2ZVK - chains A and C of the 6 polymer chains in the assembly; structure by X-ray diffraction, 2.70 A resolution.

# Chain A (and C)
Molecule: Proliferating cell nuclear antigen
From: Homo sapiens
Notes: chain C of this document is another copy of the same molecule, construct and numbering; everything in this record applies to it too
UniProtKB: P12004 (PCNA_HUMAN); numbering as in UniProt (aligned over 1-261)
Sequence (261 residues; each row starts with the number of its first residue):
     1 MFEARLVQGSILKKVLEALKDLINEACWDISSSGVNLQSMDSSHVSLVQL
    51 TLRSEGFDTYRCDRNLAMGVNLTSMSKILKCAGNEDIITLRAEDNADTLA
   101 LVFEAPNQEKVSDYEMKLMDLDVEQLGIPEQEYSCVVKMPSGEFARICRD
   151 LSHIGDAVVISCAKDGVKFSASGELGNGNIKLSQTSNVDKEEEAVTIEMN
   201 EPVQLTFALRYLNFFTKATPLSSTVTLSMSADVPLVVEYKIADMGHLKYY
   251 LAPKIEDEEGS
Unresolved in the structure: 186-194, 256-261 (chain C: 184-193, 258-261)
UniProt features mapped onto this chain:
  - DNA-binding region: Arg61 to Lys80
  - modified residue: Lys14 (N6-acetyllysine), Lys77 (N6-acetyllysine), Lys80 (N6-acetyllysine), Tyr211 (Phosphotyrosine), Lys248 (N6-acetyllysine)
  - cross-link (Glycyl lysine isopeptide (Lys-Gly)): Lys164 (interchain with G-Cter in SUMO2), Lys254 (interchain with G-Cter in SUMO2)
  - natural variant: Ser228 (S228I: In ATLD2)
  - mutagenesis: Lys13 (K13R: Inhibits acetylation, recruitment to DNA damage sites, inducible ubiquitination and protein degradation, DNA replication and repair synthesis efficiencies, but homotrimer formation, nuclear ...), Lys14 (K14R: Inhibits acetylation, recruitment to DNA damage sites, inducible ubiquitination and protein degradation, DNA replication and repair synthesis efficiencies, but homotrimer formation, nuclear ...), Lys20 (K20R: Inhibits acetylation, recruitment to DNA damage sites, inducible ubiquitination and protein degradation, DNA replication and repair synthesis efficiencies, but homotrimer formation, nuclear ...), Met40 (M40A: Complete loss of interaction with UHRF2), Ser43 to Val45 (No effect on POLD3-binding. Impairs binding to ALKBH2), Lys77 (K77A: Inhibits recruitment to DNA damage sites, but nuclear localization is similar as the wild-type; in association with A-80 ...), Lys80 (K80A: Inhibits recruitment to DNA damage sites, but nuclear localization is similar as the wild-type; in association with A-77 ...), Gln125 to Ile128 (Strong decrease in POLD3-binding. Impairs binding to ALKBH2), Ile128 (I128A: Complete loss of interaction with UHRF2), Lys164 (K164R: Abolishes ubiquitination. No effect on interaction with SHPRH), Val188 to Lys190 (No effect on POLD3-binding. No effect on ALKBH2-binding), Tyr211 (Y211F: Alters chromatin-associated PCNA stability and its function in DNA replication and repair), 3 further mutagenesis entries in UniProt

# How chain A and chain C interact
Contacting residue pairs - 28 pairs, chain A then chain C:
  Arg146(A) - Cys81(C)  hydrogen bond (side chain-backbone)
  Arg146(A) - Ala82(C)  hydrogen bond (side chain-backbone)
  Arg146(A) - Gly83(C)
  Arg146(A) - Lys110(C)
  Asp150(A) - Cys81(C)
  Asp150(A) - Tyr114(C)
  Ile154(A) - Tyr114(C)  hydrophobic
  Leu175(A) - Ser74(C)
  Leu175(A) - Lys117(C)
  Gly176(A) - Glu115(C)
  Asn177(A) - Asp113(C)
  Asn177(A) - Tyr114(C)
  Asn177(A) - Glu115(C)  hydrogen bond (backbone-backbone)
  Gly178(A) - Asp113(C)
  Gly178(A) - Tyr114(C)
  Asn179(A) - Val111(C)
  Asn179(A) - Ser112(C)
  Asn179(A) - Asp113(C)  hydrogen bond (backbone-backbone)
  Ile180(A) - Val111(C)
  Ile180(A) - Ser112(C)
  Ile180(A) - Tyr114(C)
  Lys181(A) - Glu109(C)
  Lys181(A) - Lys110(C)
  Lys181(A) - Val111(C)  hydrogen bond (backbone-backbone)
  Leu182(A) - Glu109(C)
  Leu182(A) - Lys110(C)
  Ser183(A) - Glu109(C)  hydrogen bond (side chain-backbone)
  Thr185(A) - Glu109(C)
Interface residues without a listed pair, chain A (18 interface residues in all): Leu151, His153, Gly173, Glu174, Gln184
Interface residues without a listed pair, chain C (16 interface residues in all): Ile78, Lys80, Gln108, Met116

# In short
18 residues of chain A and 16 residues of chain C are in contact; the contacts include 6 hydrogen bonds. Among
the polar pairs are Arg146(A)-Cys81(C), Arg146(A)-Ala82(C) and Ser183(A)-Glu109(C). From UniProt: 23
mutagenesis sites on chain A.
Chain A and chain C are both Proliferating cell nuclear antigen (Homo sapiens); the structure, Crystal
structure of PCNA in complex with DNA polymerase eta fragment, was determined by X-ray diffraction, deposited
together with 2ZVL and 2ZVM.
